Entry 4X27 (X-ray diffraction, 2.40 A resolution); this record covers chain A.

# Chain A
Molecule: Fusolin
Notes: fragment: Chitin-binding domain
Sequence (369 residues; numbered 1 to 369; the number before each row is that of its first residue):
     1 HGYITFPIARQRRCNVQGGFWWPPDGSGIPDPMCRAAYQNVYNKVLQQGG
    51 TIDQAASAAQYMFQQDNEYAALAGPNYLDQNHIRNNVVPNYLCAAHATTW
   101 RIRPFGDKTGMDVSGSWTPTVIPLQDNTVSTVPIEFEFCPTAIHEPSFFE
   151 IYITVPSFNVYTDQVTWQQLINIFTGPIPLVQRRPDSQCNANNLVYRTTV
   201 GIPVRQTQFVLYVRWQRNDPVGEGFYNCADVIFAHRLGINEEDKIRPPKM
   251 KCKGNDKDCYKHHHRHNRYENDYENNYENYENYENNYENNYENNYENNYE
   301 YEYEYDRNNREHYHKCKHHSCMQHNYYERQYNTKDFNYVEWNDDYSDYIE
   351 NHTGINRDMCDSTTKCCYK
Unresolved in the structure: 261-311, 317-327
Disulfides: Cys14-Cys34, Cys93-Cys228, Cys139-Cys189, Cys252-Cys366, Cys259-Cys360, Cys316-Cys367
Metal / ion sites: Cu ion site 1: His1, His144, Glu242; Cu ion site 2 near His314 (its only coordinating residue here)
Reported in the primary citation:
  - Cu ion coordination: His1, His144, Glu242

# Overview
His1, His144 and Glu242 coordinate Cu ion site 1. The paper reports Cu ion coordination by His1, His144 and
Glu242.
Chain A is Fusolin; the structure, Structural basis for the enhancement of virulence by entomopoxvirus fusolin
and its in vivo crystallization into ..., was determined by X-ray diffraction together with 4YN1, 4YN2, 4OW5
and 4X29 from the same study.
